2HVJ - chains B and C of the 3 polymer chains in the assembly; structure by X-ray diffraction, 2.75 A resolution.

[Chain B]
Name: antibody Fab light chain
From: Mus musculus
Notes: antibody fragment or engineered binder
Sequence (212 residues; numbered 1 to 212; the number before each row is that of its first residue):
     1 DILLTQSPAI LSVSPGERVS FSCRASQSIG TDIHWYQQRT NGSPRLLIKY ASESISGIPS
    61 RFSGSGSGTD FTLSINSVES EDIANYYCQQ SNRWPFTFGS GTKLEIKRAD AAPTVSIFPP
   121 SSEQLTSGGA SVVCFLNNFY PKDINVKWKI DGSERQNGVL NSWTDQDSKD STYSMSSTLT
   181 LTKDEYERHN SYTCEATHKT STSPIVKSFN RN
Cystine bridges: C23-C88, C134-C194

[Chain C]
Name: Voltage-gated potassium channel
From: Streptomyces lividans
Reference sequence: P0A334 (KCSA_STRLI); numbering as in UniProt (aligned over 1-124)
Sequence (124 residues; numbered 1 to 124; the number before each row is that of its first residue):
     1 MAPMLSGLLA RLVKLLLGRH GSALHWRAAG AATVLLVIVL LAGSYLAVLA ERGAPGAQLI
    61 TYPRALWWSV ETATTVGYGD LYPVTLWGRC VAVVVMVAGI TSFGLVTAAL ATWFVGREQE
   121 RRGH
Not modelled in the structure: 1-21
Construct notes: engineered mutation A2 (Pro in P0A334), C90 (Leu in P0A334)
Metal / ion sites: K+ site 1 near T75 (its only coordinating residue here); K+ site 2 near G77 (its only coordinating residue here)
Small-molecule neighbours:
  - nonan-1-ol (F09): L46, L49, A50, W87, V91
  - (2S)-3-hydroxy-2-(nonanoyloxy)propyl laurate (L2C): L41, S44, Y45, Y62, P63, L66, W67, V70, V84, T85, L86, R89, V93
  - tetrabutylammonium ion (TBA): A73, T74, T75, I100, F103
Curated features (UniProtKB/Swiss-Prot):
  - motif: T75 to D80 (Selectivity filter)

[How chain B and chain C interact]
Contacting residue pairs (17; chain B residue first):
  D32(B) - R64(C)  salt bridge
  S91(B) - I60(C)
  N92(B) - A57(C)
  N92(B) - Q58(C)
  N92(B) - I60(C)
  N92(B) - R64(C)
  R93(B) - G56(C)  hydrogen bond (side chain-backbone)
  R93(B) - A57(C)
  R93(B) - Q58(C)  hydrogen bond
  R93(B) - I60(C)
  W94(B) - R52(C)
  W94(B) - G53(C)
  W94(B) - A54(C)
  W94(B) - P55(C)
  W94(B) - A57(C)  hydrogen bond (backbone-backbone)
  W94(B) - I60(C)
  F96(B) - I60(C)  hydrophobic
Interface residues without a listed pair, chain B (8 interface residues in all): Y50, P95

[In short]
Chain B and chain C form an interface of 8 and 9 residues respectively; the contacts include 3 hydrogen bonds
and 1 salt bridge. Polar contacts include D32(B)-R64(C), R93(B)-G56(C) and R93(B)-Q58(C).
(2S)-3-hydroxy-2-(nonanoyloxy)propyl laurate is bound between chain B and chain C.
Here chain B is antibody Fab light chain (Mus musculus) and chain C is Voltage-gated potassium channel
(Streptomyces lividans). Entry 2HVJ (Crystal structure of KcsA-Fab-TBA complex in low K+) was determined by
X-ray diffraction together with 2DWD, 2DWE and 2HVK from the same study.
